PDB entry 4L18 | X-ray diffraction, 2.30 A resolution | chains A and D of the 4 polymer chains in the assembly

[Chain A]
Name: Runt-related transcription factor 1
From: Mus musculus
UniProt: Q03347 (RUNX1_MOUSE); residue numbers follow UniProt; this construct covers 48-214
Amino-acid sequence (167 residues; row label = number of the first residue in the row):
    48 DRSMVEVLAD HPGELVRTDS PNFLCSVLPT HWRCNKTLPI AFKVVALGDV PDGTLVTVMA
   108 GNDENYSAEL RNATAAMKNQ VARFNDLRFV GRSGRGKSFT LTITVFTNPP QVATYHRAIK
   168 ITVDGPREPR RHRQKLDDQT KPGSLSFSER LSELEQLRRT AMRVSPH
Unresolved in the structure: 48-52, 178-188, 206-214
Swiss-Prot annotation at these positions:
  - region (Interaction with DNA): Arg80 to Thr84, Arg135 to Gly143, Ile168 to Arg177
  - binding site (chloride): Asn112, Glu116, Arg139, Val170
  - modified residue (Phosphoserine): Ser193, Ser212
Reported in the primary citation:
  - binding site for the 16-nt DNA strand: Arg205
  - mutagenesis - R205E: abolished binding to cooperative DNA binding by Ets1
  - mutagenesis - S199P: abolished binding to Ets1276-441

[Chain D]
Molecule: 16-nt DNA strand
Sequence (16 nucleotides; numbered 101 to 116; the number before each row is that of its first residue):
   101 CAGAGGATGT GGCTTC

[How chain A and chain D interact]
Pairs across the interface - 10 pairs, chain A then chain D:
  Arg80(A) - DT108(D)  base contact
  Arg80(A) - DG109(D)  hydrogen bond to the base
  Lys83(A) - DT108(D)  phosphate contact
  Arg135(A) - DA107(D)  salt bridge to the phosphate
  Arg142(A) - DT115(D)  hydrogen bond to the base
  Arg174(A) - DT110(D)  base contact
  Arg174(A) - DG111(D)  hydrogen bond to the base
  Arg177(A) - DG111(D)  hydrogen bond to the base
  Arg177(A) - DG112(D)  hydrogen bond to the base
  Arg177(A) - DC113(D)  base contact
Other interface residues (no listed pair), chain A (7 interface residues in all): Asp171
Other interface residues (no listed pair), chain D (9 interface residues in all): DC116

[Overview]
Chain A and chain D form an interface of 7 and 9 residues respectively; the contacts include 5 hydrogen bonds
and 1 salt bridge. Polar pairs include Arg80(A)-DG109(D), Arg142(A)-DT115(D) and Arg174(A)-DG111(D). The paper
reports a binding site for the 16-nt DNA strand at Arg205(A); R205E of chain A abolishes binding to
cooperative DNA binding by Ets1.
Here chain A is Runt-related transcription factor 1 (Mus musculus) and chain D is a 16-nt DNA strand. Entry
4L18 (Crystal structure of Runx1 and Ets1 bound to TCR alpha promoter (crystal form 3)) was determined by
X-ray diffraction (same publication as 4L0Y and 4L0Z).
